5HHM - chains A and B of the 5 polymer chains in the assembly; structure by X-ray diffraction, 2.50 A resolution.

== Chain A ==
Protein: HLA class I histocompatibility antigen, A-2 alpha chain
Organism: Homo sapiens
Reference sequence: P01892 (1A02_HUMAN); residues 1-276 here correspond to UniProt positions 25-300 (UniProt number = residue number + 24)
Sequence (276 residues; numbered 1 to 276; the number before each row is that of its first residue):
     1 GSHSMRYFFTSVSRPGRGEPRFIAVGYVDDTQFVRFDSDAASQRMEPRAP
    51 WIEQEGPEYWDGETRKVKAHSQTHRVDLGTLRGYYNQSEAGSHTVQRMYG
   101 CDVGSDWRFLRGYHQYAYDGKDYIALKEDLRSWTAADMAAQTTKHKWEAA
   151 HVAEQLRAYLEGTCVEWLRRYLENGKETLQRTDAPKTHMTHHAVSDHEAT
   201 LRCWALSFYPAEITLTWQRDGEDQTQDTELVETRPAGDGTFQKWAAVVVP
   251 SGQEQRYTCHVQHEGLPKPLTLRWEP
Disordered / not traced: 188-204, 215-230, 246-276

== Chain B ==
Protein: Beta-2-microglobulin
Organism: Homo sapiens
Reference sequence: P61769 (B2MG_HUMAN); residues 1-99 here correspond to UniProt positions 21-119 (UniProt number = residue number + 20)
Sequence (100 residues; row label = number of the first residue in the row; numbering starts at 0):
     0 MIQRTPKIQVYSRHPAENGKSNFLNCYVSGFHPSDIEVDLLKNGERIEKV
    50 EHSDLSFSKDWSFYLLYYTEFTPTEKDEYACRVNHVTLSQPKIVKWDRDM
Disordered / not traced: 98-99
Sequence notes: initiating methionine (0)
Curated features (UniProtKB/Swiss-Prot):
  - modified residue: Gln2 (Pyrrolidone carboxylic acid)
  - glycosylation: Ile1 (N-linked (Glc) (glycation) isoleucine), Lys19 (N-linked (Glc) (glycation) lysine), Lys41 (N-linked (Glc) (glycation) lysine), Lys48 (N-linked (Glc) (glycation) lysine), Lys58 (N-linked (Glc) (glycation) lysine), Lys91 (N-linked (Glc) (glycation) lysine), Lys94 (N-linked (Glc) (glycation) lysine)
Disulfide bonds: Cys25-Cys80

== Interface between chain A and chain B ==
Residue-residue contacts - 49 pairs, chain A then chain B:
  Phe8(A) with Ser55(B); Phe56(B)
  Phe9(A) with Phe56(B)
  Thr10(A) with Phe56(B); Phe62(B)
  Val12(A) with Ser33(B)
  Ile23(A) with Leu54(B)
  Val25(A) with Asp53(B); Leu54(B); Ser55(B)
  Tyr27(A) with Ser55(B); Tyr63(B), hydrogen bond
  Gln32(A) with Asp53(B), hydrogen bond
  Arg35(A) with Asp53(B), salt bridge
  Arg48(A) with Asp53(B), salt bridge
  His93(A) with Met0(B)
  Gln96(A) with His31(B), hydrogen bond; Phe56(B); Trp60(B), hydrogen bond (side chain-backbone); Phe62(B)
  Arg97(A) with Phe56(B)
  Gln115(A) with Trp60(B)
  Tyr116(A) with Trp60(B)
  Ala117(A) with Trp60(B), hydrophobic
  Asp119(A) with Met0(B); Ile1(B), hydrogen bond (backbone-backbone); His31(B)
  Gly120(A) with Arg3(B); His31(B)
  Lys121(A) with Ile1(B)
  Asp122(A) with Trp60(B)
  Val231(A) with Gln8(B)
  Glu232(A) with Lys6(B), salt bridge; Gln8(B), hydrogen bond (backbone-side chain); Tyr26(B); Ser28(B), hydrogen bond
  Thr233(A) with Tyr26(B)
  Arg234(A) with Gln8(B), hydrogen bond; Tyr10(B); Tyr26(B)
  Pro235(A) with Tyr10(B), hydrogen bond (backbone-side chain); Asn24(B); Tyr26(B)
  Ala236(A) with Arg12(B); Asn24(B), hydrogen bond (backbone-side chain)
  Gly237(A) with Arg12(B), hydrogen bond (backbone-side chain)
  Gln242(A) with Tyr10(B); Ser11(B); Arg12(B)
Other interface residues (no listed pair), chain A (33 interface residues in all): Ser92, Thr94, Met98, Leu206, Asp238
Other interface residues (no listed pair), chain B (24 interface residues in all): His13, Pro14, Pro32, Leu65

== Summary ==
33 residues of chain A face 24 of chain B across their interface; the contacts include 11 hydrogen bonds and 3
salt bridges. Polar pairs include Arg35(A)-Asp53(B), Arg48(A)-Asp53(B) and Glu232(A)-Lys6(B).
Chain A is HLA class I histocompatibility antigen, A-2 alpha chain and chain B is Beta-2-microglobulin, both
from Homo sapiens; the structure, Crystal Structure of the JM22 TCR in complex with HLA-A*0201 in complex with
M1-F5L, was determined by X-ray diffraction together with 5HHN, 5HHO, 5HHP and 5HHQ from the same study.
